2PUW - chains A and B; structure by X-ray diffraction, 3.15 A resolution.

Chain A (and B):
Name: isomerase domain of glutamine-fructose-6-phosphate transaminase (isomerizing)
From: Candida albicans
Notes: EC 2.6.1.16; fragment: isomerase domain; chain B of this document is another copy of the same molecule, construct and numbering; everything in this record applies to it too
UniProtKB: P53704 (GFA1_CANAL); residues 346-712 here correspond to UniProt positions 347-713 (UniProt number = residue number + 1)
Chain sequence (367 residues; each row starts with the number of its first residue):
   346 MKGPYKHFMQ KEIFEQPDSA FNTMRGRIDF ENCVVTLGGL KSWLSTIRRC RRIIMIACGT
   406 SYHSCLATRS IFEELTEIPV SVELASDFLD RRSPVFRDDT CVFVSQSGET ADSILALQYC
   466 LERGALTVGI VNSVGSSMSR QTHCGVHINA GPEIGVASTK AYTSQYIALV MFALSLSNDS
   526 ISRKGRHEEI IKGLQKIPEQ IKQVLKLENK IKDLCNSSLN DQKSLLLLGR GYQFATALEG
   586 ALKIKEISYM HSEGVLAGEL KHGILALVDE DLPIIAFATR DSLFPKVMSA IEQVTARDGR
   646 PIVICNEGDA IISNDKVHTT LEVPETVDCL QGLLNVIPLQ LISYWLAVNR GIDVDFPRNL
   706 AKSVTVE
Unresolved in the structure: 346-348, 564-566, 606-614, 701-712 (chain B: 346-348, 564-566, 606-616, 655-661, 701-712)
Residues lining bound ligands: 6-O-phosphono-beta-D-glucopyranose (BG6): Cys403, Gly404, Thr405, Ser406, Val449, Ser450, Gln451, Ser452, Gly453, Thr455, Ser458, Glu591
Reported in the primary citation:
  - binding site for 6-O-phosphono-beta-D-glucopyranose: Thr405, Glu591
  - binding site for chloride ion: Arg372
  - catalytic residues: Glu591, His607 (citing earlier work)
  - catalytic residues: Lys588 (proposed by the authors, not directly observed)

Interface between chain A and chain B:
Residue-residue contacts - 32 pairs, chain A then chain B:
  Arg396(A) with Pro424(B)
  Arg397(A) with Pro424(B)
  Arg414(A) with Glu428(B), salt bridge; Arg436(B)
  Ser415(A) with Arg436(B)
  Glu418(A) with Arg436(B), salt bridge; Pro439(B)
  Glu422(A) with Phe441(B)
  Pro424(A) with Arg396(B)
  Glu428(A) with Arg414(B), salt bridge
  Leu429(A) with Leu601(B), hydrophobic; Glu604(B)
  Ser431(A) with Arg575(B); Glu604(B), hydrogen bond
  Asp435(A) with Arg575(B), salt bridge; Phe629(B)
  Arg436(A) with Arg414(B); Glu418(B), salt bridge
  Ser438(A) with Glu418(B)
  Pro439(A) with Glu418(B); Glu422(B)
  Asp457(A) with Lys631(B)
  Arg575(A) with Ser431(B); Asp435(B), salt bridge
  His596(A) with Glu598(B), salt bridge
  Glu598(A) with His596(B), salt bridge; Glu598(B)
  Leu601(A) with Leu429(B), hydrophobic
  Glu604(A) with Ser431(B), hydrogen bond
  Leu605(A) with Glu591(B)
  Phe629(A) with Asp435(B)
  Lys631(A) with Asp457(B), salt bridge
Other interface residues (no listed pair), chain A (29 interface residues in all): Asp432, Arg437, Phe441, Gly576, Ser597, Glu615
Other interface residues (no listed pair), chain B (30 interface residues in all): Arg397, Ser415, Glu419, Asp432, Ser438, Lys568, Tyr577, Leu587, Lys590

In short:
29 residues of chain A and 30 residues of chain B are in contact, with 2 hydrogen bonds and 9 salt bridges.
Polar pairs include Arg414(A)-Glu428(B), Glu418(A)-Arg436(B) and Asp435(A)-Arg575(B). Ligands of chain A:
6-O-phosphono-beta-D-glucopyranose. The paper reports catalytic residues Glu591(A), His607(A) and Lys588(A); a
binding site for 6-O-phosphono-beta-D-glucopyranose at Thr405(A) and Glu591(A).
Both chains are isomerase domain of glutamine-fructose-6-phosphate transaminase (isomerizing) (Candida
albicans). Entry 2PUW (The crystal structure of isomerase domain of glucosamine-6-phosphate synthase from
Candida albicans) was determined by X-ray diffraction, deposited together with 2POC, 2PUT and 2PUV.
